PDB entry 9F8C | X-ray diffraction, 1.52 A resolution | chain A

[Chain A]
Molecule: Monoglyceride lipase
Source organism: Homo sapiens
Notes: EC 3.1.1.23
Reference sequence: Q99685 (MGLL_HUMAN); numbering as in UniProt (aligned over 1-303)
Amino-acid sequence (323 residues; each row starts with the number of its first residue; numbers below 1 keep their minus sign (Met-19 is residue -19)):
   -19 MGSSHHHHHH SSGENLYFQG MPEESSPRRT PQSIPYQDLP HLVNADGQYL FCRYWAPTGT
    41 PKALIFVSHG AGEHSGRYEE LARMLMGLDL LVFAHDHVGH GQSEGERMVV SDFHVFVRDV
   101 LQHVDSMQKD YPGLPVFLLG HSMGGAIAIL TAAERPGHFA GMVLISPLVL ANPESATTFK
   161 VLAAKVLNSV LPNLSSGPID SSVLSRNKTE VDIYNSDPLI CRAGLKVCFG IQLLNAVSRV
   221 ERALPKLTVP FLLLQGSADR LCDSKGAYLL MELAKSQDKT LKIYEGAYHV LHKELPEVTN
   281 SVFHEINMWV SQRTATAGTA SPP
Disordered / not traced: -19 to 0, 296-303
Sequence notes: initiating methionine (-19); expression tag (-18 to 0); engineered mutation Ala36 (Lys in Q99685), Ser169 (Leu in Q99685), Ser176 (Leu in Q99685)
Metal / ion sites: Na+ near Pro112 (its only coordinating residue here)
Ligand contacts: A1IA2 ((4AR,8AR)-6-[4-[[4-(trifluoromethyl)phenyl]methyl]piperidin-1-yl]carbonyl-4,4A,5,7,8,8A-hexahydropyrido[4,3-b][1,4]oxazin-3-one): Gly50, Ala51, Glu53, Arg57, His121, Ser122, Met123, Leu148, Ala151, Ser155, Ala156, Phe159, Ile179, Leu184, Tyr194, Leu205, Gly210, Leu213, Leu214, Val217, Leu241, Cys242, His269, Val270
UniProt features mapped onto this chain:
  - active site: Ser122 (Nucleophile), Asp239 (Charge relay system), His269 (Charge relay system)
  - modified residue: Thr10 (Phosphothreonine), Tyr58 (3'-nitrotyrosine)
Reported in the primary citation:
  - catalytic residues: Ser122 (citing earlier work)

[Overview]
Ligands of chain A: compound A1IA2. From UniProt: 3 active-site residues. The paper reports the catalytic
residue Ser122.
Chain A is Monoglyceride lipase (Homo sapiens); the structure, Crystal structure of human monoacylglycerol
lipase in complex with compound 7m, was determined by X-ray diffraction (same publication as 9F8A, 9F8B and
9F8D).
